Entry 5FGE (X-ray diffraction, 2.60 A resolution); this record covers chains B and C of the 28 polymer chains in the assembly.

[Chain B]
Protein: Proteasome subunit alpha type-3
From: Saccharomyces cerevisiae (strain ATCC 204508 / S288c)
Notes: EC 3.4.25.1
UniProt: P23638 (PSA3_YEAST); residues 0-257 here correspond to UniProt positions 1-258 (UniProt number = residue number + 1)
Amino-acid sequence (258 residues; numbered 0 to 257; the number before each row is that of its first residue; numbering starts at 0):
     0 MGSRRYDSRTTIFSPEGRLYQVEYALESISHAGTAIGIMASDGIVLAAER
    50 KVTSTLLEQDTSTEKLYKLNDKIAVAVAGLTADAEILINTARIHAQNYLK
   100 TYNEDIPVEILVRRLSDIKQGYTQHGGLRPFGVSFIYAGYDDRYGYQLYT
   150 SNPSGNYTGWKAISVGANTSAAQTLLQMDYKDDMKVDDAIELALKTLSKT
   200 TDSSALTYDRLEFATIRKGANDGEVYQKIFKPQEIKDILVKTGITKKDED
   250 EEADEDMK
Unresolved in the structure: 0, 245-257
Curated features (UniProtKB/Swiss-Prot):
  - cross-link (Glycyl lysine isopeptide (Lys-Gly)): Lys99 (interchain with G-Cter in ubiquitin), Lys198 (interchain with G-Cter in ubiquitin), Lys230 (interchain with G-Cter in ubiquitin)

[Chain C]
Protein: Proteasome subunit alpha type-4
From: Saccharomyces cerevisiae (strain ATCC 204508 / S288c)
Notes: EC 3.4.25.1
UniProt: P40303 (PSA4_YEAST); residues -1 to 252 here correspond to UniProt positions 1-254 (UniProt number = residue number + 2)
Amino-acid sequence (254 residues; row label = number of the first residue in the row; numbers below 1 keep their minus sign (Met-1 is residue -1)):
    -1 MSGYDRALSIFSPDGHIFQVEYALEAVKRGTCAVGVKGKNCVVLGCERRS
    49 TLKLQDTRITPSKVSKIDSHVVLSFSGLNADSRILIEKARVEAQSHRLTL
    99 EDPVTVEYLTRYVAGVQQRYTQSGGVRPFGVSTLIAGFDPRDDEPKLYQT
   149 EPSGIYSSWSAQTIGRNSKTVREFLEKNYDRKEPPATVEECVKLTVRSLL
   199 EVVQTGAKNIEITVVKPDSDIVALSSEEINQYVTQIEQEKQEQQEQDKKK
   249 KSNH
Unresolved in the structure: -1 to 0, 241-252
Curated features (UniProtKB/Swiss-Prot):
  - modified residue: Thr58 (Phosphothreonine)

[Interface between chain B and chain C]
Residue-residue contacts (74; chain B residue first):
  Arg3(B) - Arg4(C)  hydrogen bond (backbone-side chain)
  Asp6(B) - Tyr2(C)  hydrogen bond
  Asp6(B) - Arg4(C)  salt bridge
  Arg8(B) - Arg4(C)
  Thr10(B) - Leu6(C)
  Thr10(B) - Arg125(C)
  Ile11(B) - Leu6(C)  hydrophobic
  Ile11(B) - Gln17(C)
  Phe12(B) - Gln17(C)  hydrogen bond (backbone-side chain)
  Phe12(B) - Tyr20(C)  hydrophobic
  Phe12(B) - Ala21(C)  hydrophobic
  Phe12(B) - Leu76(C)  hydrophobic
  Phe12(B) - Arg125(C)
  Phe12(B) - Pro126(C)
  Phe12(B) - Gly128(C)
  Ser13(B) - Tyr20(C)
  Pro14(B) - Tyr20(C)  hydrophobic
  Pro14(B) - Glu23(C)
  Glu15(B) - Glu23(C)
  Glu15(B) - Arg27(C)  hydrogen bond (backbone-side chain)
  Gly16(B) - Tyr20(C)
  Gly16(B) - Glu23(C)
  Gly16(B) - Ala24(C)
  Gly16(B) - Arg27(C)  hydrogen bond (backbone-side chain)
  Arg17(B) - Arg27(C)
  Leu18(B) - Arg125(C)
  Met38(B) - Asp54(C)
  Met38(B) - Arg56(C)
  Arg112(B) - Arg81(C)
  Ser115(B) - Arg81(C)  hydrogen bond (backbone-side chain)
  Asp116(B) - Arg81(C)  salt bridge
  Asp116(B) - Ile82(C)
  Gln119(B) - Ala78(C)
  Gln119(B) - Asp79(C)
  Gln119(B) - Ile82(C)
  Thr122(B) - Arg125(C)  hydrogen bond (backbone-side chain)
  Gln123(B) - Tyr118(C)
  Gln123(B) - Gly123(C)
  Gln123(B) - Val124(C)
  Gln123(B) - Arg125(C)  hydrogen bond (backbone-backbone)
  Gln123(B) - Phe127(C)
  His124(B) - Gly123(C)
  His124(B) - Val124(C)
  Gly125(B) - Tyr2(C)
  Gly125(B) - Gly123(C)
  Gly126(B) - Tyr2(C)
  Tyr143(B) - Arg56(C)  hydrogen bond (backbone-side chain)
  Tyr143(B) - Ile57(C)  hydrophobic
  Tyr145(B) - Arg56(C)  hydrogen bond (backbone-side chain)
  Gln146(B) - Ile57(C)
  Leu147(B) - Ile57(C)
  Tyr148(B) - Ile57(C)
  Ser153(B) - Ala78(C)
  Gly154(B) - Ala78(C)
  Gly154(B) - Arg81(C)  hydrogen bond (backbone-side chain)
  Asn155(B) - Asn77(C)
  Asn155(B) - Ala78(C)
  Tyr156(B) - Pro59(C)  hydrophobic
  Tyr156(B) - Arg81(C)
  Gly158(B) - Gln53(C)
  Gly158(B) - Asp54(C)  hydrogen bond (backbone-backbone)
  Gly158(B) - Ile57(C)
  Gly158(B) - Thr58(C)  hydrogen bond (backbone-side chain)
  Trp159(B) - Lys51(C)
  Trp159(B) - Leu52(C)
  Trp159(B) - Gln53(C)
  Trp159(B) - Asp54(C)
  Lys160(B) - Leu52(C)  hydrogen bond (backbone-backbone)
  Lys160(B) - Gln53(C)
  Lys160(B) - Asp54(C)
  Ala161(B) - Leu52(C)  hydrogen bond (backbone-backbone)
  Leu175(B) - Leu52(C)
  Gln176(B) - Lys51(C)
  Gln176(B) - Leu52(C)
Also at the interface, not in a pair above, chain B (41 interface residues in all): Glu108, Thr157, Gln172, Tyr179
Also at the interface, not in a pair above, chain C (31 interface residues in all): Leu50

[In short]
Chain B and chain C form an interface of 41 and 31 residues respectively; the contacts include 15 hydrogen
bonds and 2 salt bridges. Polar contacts include Asp6(B)-Arg4(C), Asp116(B)-Arg81(C) and Arg3(B)-Arg4(C).
Chain B is Proteasome subunit alpha type-3 and chain C is Proteasome subunit alpha type-4, both from
Saccharomyces cerevisiae (strain ATCC 204508 / S288c); the structure, Yeast 20S proteasome beta5-H(-2)T-T1A
double mutant in complex with Carfilzomib, was determined by X-ray diffraction together with 5CZ4, 5CZ5, 5CZ6,
5CZ7, 5CZ8, 5CZ9 and 16 further entries from the same study.
